PDB entry 1EUG | X-ray diffraction, 1.60 A resolution | chain A

== Chain A ==
Molecule: Protein (glycosylase)
Organism: Escherichia coli
Notes: EC 3.2.2.3
UniProt: P12295 (UNG_ECOLI); residues 1-229 here = UniProt positions 1-229
Sequence (229 residues; row label = number of the first residue in the row):
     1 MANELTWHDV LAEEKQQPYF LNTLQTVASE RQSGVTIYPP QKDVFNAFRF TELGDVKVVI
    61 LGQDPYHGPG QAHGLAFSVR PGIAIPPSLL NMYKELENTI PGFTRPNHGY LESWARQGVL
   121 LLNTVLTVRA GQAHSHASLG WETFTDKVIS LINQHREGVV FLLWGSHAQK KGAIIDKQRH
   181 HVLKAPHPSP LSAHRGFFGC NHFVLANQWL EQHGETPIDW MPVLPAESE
Disordered / not traced: 1-4
Construct notes: engineered mutation His213 (Arg in P12295)
UniProt features mapped onto this chain:
  - active site: Asp64 (Proton acceptor)
What the authors report for this chain:
  - mutagenesis - Y19H: unchanged catalytic activity
  - mutagenesis - D64N, H187Q: decreased catalytic activity
  - catalytic residues: Asp64
  - catalytic residues: His187 (proposed by the authors, not directly observed)
  - contacts within the chain: Asp64-His134 (hydrogen bond), His187-Ser189 (hydrogen bond)

== Overview ==
From UniProt: active-site residue Asp64. The paper reports catalytic residues Asp64 and His187; D64N and H187Q
reduce catalytic activity.
Chain A is Protein (glycosylase) (Escherichia coli); the structure, Crystal structure of escherichia coli
uracil DNA glycosylase and its complexes with uracil and glycerol: structure ..., was determined by X-ray
diffraction, deposited together with 2EUG, 3EUG and 5EUG.
